PDB entry 8Q7O | X-ray diffraction, 1.76 A resolution | chains B and D of the 4 polymer chains in the assembly

Chain B:
Protein: Nanobody 14478
From: Lama glama
Notes: antibody fragment or engineered binder
Amino-acid sequence (124 residues; each row starts with the number of its first residue; numbers below 1 keep their minus sign (Glu-2 is residue -2)):
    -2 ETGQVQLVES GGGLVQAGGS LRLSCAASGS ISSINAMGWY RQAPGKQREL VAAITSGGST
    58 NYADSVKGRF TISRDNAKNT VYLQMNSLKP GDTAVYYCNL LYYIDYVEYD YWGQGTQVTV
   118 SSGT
Not modelled in the structure: -2 to -1, 120-121
Disulfides: Cys22-Cys95

Chain D:
Protein: Frizzled-3
From: Homo sapiens
UniProtKB: Q9NPG1 (FZD3_HUMAN); numbering as in UniProt (aligned over 26-138)
Amino-acid sequence (124 residues; row label = number of the first residue in the row):
    23 ETGFSCEPIT LRMCQDLPYN TTFMPNLLNH YDQQTAALAM EPFHPMVNLD CSRDFRPFLC
    83 ALYAPICMEY GRVTLPCRRL CQRAYSECSK LMEMFGVPWP EDMECSRFPD CDEPYPGTLE
   143 VLFQ
Disulfides: Cys28-Cys89, Cys36-Cys82, Cys73-Cys110, Cys99-Cys133, Cys103-Cys127
Covalently attached groups: N-acetylglucosamine (NAG) linked to Asn42
Differences from the reference sequence: expression tag (23-25, 139-146)
Curated features (UniProtKB/Swiss-Prot):
  - glycosylation: Asn42 (N-linked (GlcNAc...) asparagine)
From the paper describing this entry:
  - specificity-determining residues: Lys112, Met116 (by similarity / conservation)

Chain B / chain D interface:
Contacting residue pairs (32):
  Ile31(B) with Asn70(D); Leu71(D), hydrophobic
  Asn32(B) with Leu71(D)
  Ala33(B) with Leu71(D); Met116(D), hydrophobic; Phe117(D), hydrophobic
  Met34(B) with Met116(D)
  Gly35(B) with Met116(D)
  Tyr37(B) with Met116(D)
  Leu47(B) with Glu115(D); Met116(D)
  Ala50(B) with Met116(D); Phe117(D)
  Ile51(B) with Phe117(D)
  Thr52(B) with Pro67(D); Phe117(D)
  Ser56(B) with Phe117(D)
  Asn58(B) with Met116(D), hydrogen bond (side chain-backbone); Phe117(D); Gly118(D)
  Asn96(B) with Met116(D)
  Leu98(B) with Leu113(D), hydrophobic; Met116(D), hydrophobic
  Tyr100(B) with Leu71(D); Asp72(D); Cys73(D)
  Asp102(B) with Arg75(D), salt bridge
  Tyr103(B) with Asp72(D); Ser74(D); Arg75(D)
  Glu105(B) with Lys112(D), salt bridge
  Asp107(B) with Lys112(D), salt bridge
Also at the interface, not in a pair above, chain B (20 interface residues in all): Thr57
Also at the interface, not in a pair above, chain D (14 interface residues in all): Glu109

In short:
20 residues of chain B face 14 of chain D across their interface, with 1 hydrogen bond and 3 salt bridges.
Polar contacts include Asp102(B)-Arg75(D), Glu105(B)-Lys112(D) and Asp107(B)-Lys112(D). N-acetylglucosamine is
covalently linked to Asn42(D). From the paper: specificity determinants Lys112(D) and Met116(D).
Here chain B is Nanobody 14478 (Lama glama) and chain D is Frizzled-3 (Homo sapiens). Entry 8Q7O (Crystal
structure of the FZD3 cysteine-rich domain in complex with a nanobody (14478)) was determined by X-ray
diffraction (same publication as 8QW4).
